Entry 8VTM (X-ray diffraction, 3.51 A resolution); this record covers chains L and M of the 3 polymer chains in the assembly.

[Chain L]
Molecule: Reaction center protein L chain
Source organism: Cereibacter sphaeroides
UniProt: P0C0Y8 (RCEL_RHOSH); residues 1-281 here correspond to UniProt positions 2-282 (UniProt number = residue number + 1)
Amino-acid sequence (281 residues; numbered 1 to 281; the number before each row is that of its first residue):
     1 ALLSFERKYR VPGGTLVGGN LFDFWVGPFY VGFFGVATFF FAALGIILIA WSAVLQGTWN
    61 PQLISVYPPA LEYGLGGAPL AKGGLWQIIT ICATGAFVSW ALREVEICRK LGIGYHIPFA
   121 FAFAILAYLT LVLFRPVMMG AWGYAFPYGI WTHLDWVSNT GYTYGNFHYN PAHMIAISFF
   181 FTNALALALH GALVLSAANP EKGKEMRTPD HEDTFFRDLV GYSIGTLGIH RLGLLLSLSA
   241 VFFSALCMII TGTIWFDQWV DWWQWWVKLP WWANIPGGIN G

[Chain M]
Molecule: Reaction center protein M chain
Source organism: Cereibacter sphaeroides
UniProt: P0C0Y9 (RCEM_CERSP); residues 2-302 here correspond to UniProt positions 3-303 (UniProt number = residue number + 1)
Amino-acid sequence (301 residues; each row starts with the number of its first residue):
     2 EYQNIFSQVQ VRGPADLGMT EDVNLANRSG VGPFSTLLGW FGNAQLGPIY LGSLGVLSLF
    62 SGLMWFFTIG IWFWYQAGWN PAVFLRDLFF FSLEPPAPEY GLSFAAPLKE GGLWLIASFF
   122 MFVAVWSWWG RTYLRAQALG MGKHTAWAFL SAIWLWMVLG FIRPILMGSW SEAVPYGIFS
   182 HLDWTNNFSL VHGNLFYNPF HGLSIAFLXG SALLFAMHGA TILAVSRFGG ERELEQIADR
   242 GTAAERAALF VRWTMGFNAT MEGIHRWAIW MAVLVTLTGG IGILLSGTVV DNWYVWGQNH
   302 G
Modified residues: 6DU (2-bromo-L-phenylalanine) at position 210
Construct notes: conflict 6DU_210 (Tyr211 in P0C0Y9), Val252 (Trp253 in P0C0Y9)
Curated features (UniProtKB/Swiss-Prot):
  - binding site ((7R,8Z)-bacteriochlorophyll b): His182, His202
  - binding site (Fe cation): His219, Glu234, His266

[Interface between chain L and chain M]
Residue-residue contacts (191; chain L residue first):
  Ala1(L) with Arg253(M), hydrogen bond (backbone-side chain)
  Leu2(L) with Arg253(M)
  Leu3(L) with Leu250(M), hydrophobic
  Phe5(L) with Arg241(M); Glu246(M); Leu250(M), hydrophobic
  Glu6(L) with Leu250(M); Arg253(M), salt bridge; Trp254(M), hydrogen bond
  Lys8(L) with Glu246(M)
  Tyr9(L) with Thr243(M), hydrogen bond; Glu246(M), hydrogen bond; Arg247(M); Leu250(M), hydrophobic; Trp254(M)
  Arg10(L) with Trp254(M)
  Trp25(L) with Trp254(M)
  Pro28(L) with Arg253(M); Trp254(M)
  Phe29(L) with Trp254(M); Met256(M); Gly257(M)
  Tyr30(L) with Trp254(M), hydrogen bond (backbone-backbone)
  Trp100(L) with Thr255(M)
  Arg103(L) with Trp254(M), hydrogen bond (side chain-backbone); Thr255(M), hydrogen bond (side chain-backbone)
  Glu104(L) with Phe251(M); Thr255(M)
  Ile107(L) with Phe251(M), hydrophobic; Trp254(M); Thr255(M)
  Cys108(L) with Phe251(M), hydrophobic
  Leu111(L) with Arg247(M), hydrogen bond (backbone-side chain); Phe251(M), hydrophobic; Trp254(M), hydrophobic
  Gly112(L) with Arg228(M), hydrogen bond (backbone-side chain); Phe229(M)
  Ile113(L) with Ala225(M); Val226(M), hydrophobic; Arg228(M), hydrogen bond (backbone-side chain)
  Gly114(L) with Ala225(M), hydrogen bond (backbone-backbone); Arg228(M)
  His116(L) with Gln4(M); Ala221(M); Leu224(M); Ala225(M)
  Ile117(L) with Met218(M); Ala221(M); Thr222(M); Phe251(M), hydrophobic
  Trp151(L) with Phe197(M)
  Tyr162(L) with Asn187(M), hydrogen bond; Leu191(M)
  Asn166(L) with Leu183(M); Asp184(M), hydrogen bond; Asn187(M)
  His168(L) with Leu183(M), hydrogen bond (side chain-backbone); Thr186(M)
  Tyr169(L) with Phe180(M), hydrophobic; Asp184(M), hydrogen bond
  Met174(L) with Phe180(M), hydrophobic; Leu183(M), hydrophobic
  Phe180(L) with Leu209(M); Ala213(M), hydrophobic
  Asn183(L) with Ser212(M), hydrogen bond (side chain-backbone); Ala213(M); Phe216(M)
  Ala184(L) with Ser212(M); Ala273(M)
  Ala186(L) with Phe216(M), hydrophobic
  Leu187(L) with Ser212(M); Phe216(M), hydrophobic; Ala269(M), hydrophobic
  Ala188(L) with Ala273(M), hydrophobic
  His190(L) with His219(M); Glu234(M), salt bridge; His266(M)
  Ala192(L) with His145(M); Thr146(M); Ile270(M), hydrophobic
  Val194(L) with His266(M)
  Leu195(L) with His145(M); Glu263(M); His266(M); Arg267(M); Ile270(M), hydrophobic
  Ser196(L) with Met142(M); Gly143(M), hydrogen bond (backbone-backbone); His145(M)
  Ala197(L) with Leu235(M), hydrophobic
  Ala198(L) with Leu235(M)
  Asn199(L) with Gly143(M), hydrogen bond (backbone-backbone); His145(M); Glu263(M), hydrogen bond; Arg267(M)
  Pro200(L) with Gly141(M); Met142(M); Gly143(M)
  Glu201(L) with Gln138(M); Gly141(M), hydrogen bond (backbone-backbone); Met142(M); Gly143(M); Lys144(M), salt bridge
  Lys202(L) with Lys144(M)
  Lys204(L) with Asp23(M), salt bridge; Gly141(M)
  Met206(L) with Leu235(M); Ala239(M), hydrophobic
  Arg207(L) with Glu22(M), salt bridge; Leu140(M), hydrogen bond (side chain-backbone); Gly141(M), hydrogen bond (side chain-backbone); Met142(M); Leu235(M)
  Pro209(L) with Leu235(M), hydrophobic
  Asp210(L) with Met20(M)
  His211(L) with Met20(M); Glu22(M), salt bridge; Leu140(M); Met142(M)
  Glu212(L) with Leu235(M)
  Thr214(L) with Gly19(M); Met20(M), hydrogen bond (side chain-backbone); Arg29(M); Leu140(M)
  Phe215(L) with Thr133(M); Arg136(M); Met142(M), hydrophobic; Thr146(M)
  Arg217(L) with Asn44(M), hydrogen bond; Gln46(M); Gly48(M); Pro49(M); Ile50(M); Tyr51(M)
  Asp218(L) with Arg29(M), salt bridge; Tyr51(M), hydrogen bond (backbone-backbone); Arg132(M), hydrogen bond (backbone-side chain)
  Leu219(L) with Trp129(M); Arg132(M), hydrogen bond (backbone-side chain); Thr133(M)
  Val220(L) with Ile50(M); Trp129(M), hydrophobic
  Gly221(L) with Leu47(M); Gly48(M), hydrogen bond (backbone-backbone); Ile50(M)
  Tyr222(L) with Leu39(M); Asn44(M), hydrogen bond (side chain-backbone); Gln46(M); Leu47(M), hydrophobic
  Ser223(L) with Asn44(M)
  Ile224(L) with Gly43(M); Asn44(M), hydrogen bond (backbone-backbone)
  Thr226(L) with Glu232(M)
  Leu227(L) with Asn5(M); Leu224(M), hydrophobic
  Gly228(L) with Phe42(M)
  Ile229(L) with Phe216(M)
  His230(L) with His219(M), hydrogen bond; Gly220(M); Ile223(M); Glu234(M), salt bridge
  Arg231(L) with Asn5(M), hydrogen bond; Ile6(M), hydrogen bond (side chain-backbone); Phe7(M); Ser8(M); Trp41(M); Phe42(M), hydrogen bond (side chain-backbone)
  Leu232(L) with Phe42(M)
  Gly233(L) with Phe216(M)
  Leu234(L) with Ala217(M); Ala221(M), hydrophobic
  Leu235(L) with Phe42(M), hydrophobic
  Ser237(L) with Ala213(M); Ala217(M)
  Trp263(L) with Phe180(M), hydrophobic
  Trp266(L) with Leu86(M), hydrogen bond (side chain-backbone); Arg87(M), hydrogen bond (side chain-backbone)
  Val267(L) with Arg87(M); Phe91(M), hydrophobic
  Trp272(L) with Ala83(M); Leu86(M), hydrophobic; Arg87(M), hydrogen bond (backbone-side chain)
  Ala273(L) with Arg87(M)
  Ile275(L) with Arg87(M), hydrogen bond (backbone-side chain)
  Gly278(L) with Val84(M); Arg87(M)
  Ile279(L) with Gln77(M)
  Asn280(L) with Asp88(M); Phe91(M)
  Gly281(L) with Arg87(M); Asp88(M)
Also at the interface, not in a pair above, chain L (94 interface residues in all): Lys110, Ala120, Leu154, Asp155, Val157, Ser158, Phe181, Leu189, Gly191, Leu193
Also at the interface, not in a pair above, chain M (95 interface residues in all): Asp17, Val24, Ala45, Asn81, Phe90, Ala137, Asn195, Tyr198, 6DU_210, Ile238, Ala249

[Summary]
The interface between chain L and chain M involves 94 residues on one side and 95 on the other, with 38
hydrogen bonds and 8 salt bridges. Among the polar pairs are Glu6(L)-Arg253(M), His190(L)-Glu234(M) and
Glu201(L)-Lys144(M).
Here chain L is Reaction center protein L chain and chain M is Reaction center protein M chain, both from
Cereibacter sphaeroides. Entry 8VTM (Crystal structure of R. sphaeroides Photosynthetic Reaction Center
variant Y(M210)2-bromophenylalanine) was determined by X-ray diffraction (same publication as 8VTJ, 8VTK,
8VTL, 8VTN and 8VTO).
